6IEN - chains B and D of the 4 polymer chains in the assembly; structure by X-ray diffraction, 2.70 A resolution.

[Chain B (and D)]
Molecule: Argininosuccinate lyase
Source organism: Mycobacterium tuberculosis (strain ATCC 25618 / H37Rv)
Notes: EC 4.3.2.1; chain D of this document is another copy of the same molecule, construct and numbering; everything in this record applies to it too
UniProt: P9WPY7 (ARLY_MYCTU); numbering as in UniProt (aligned over 1-470)
Chain sequence (470 residues; numbered 1 to 470; the number before each row is that of its first residue):
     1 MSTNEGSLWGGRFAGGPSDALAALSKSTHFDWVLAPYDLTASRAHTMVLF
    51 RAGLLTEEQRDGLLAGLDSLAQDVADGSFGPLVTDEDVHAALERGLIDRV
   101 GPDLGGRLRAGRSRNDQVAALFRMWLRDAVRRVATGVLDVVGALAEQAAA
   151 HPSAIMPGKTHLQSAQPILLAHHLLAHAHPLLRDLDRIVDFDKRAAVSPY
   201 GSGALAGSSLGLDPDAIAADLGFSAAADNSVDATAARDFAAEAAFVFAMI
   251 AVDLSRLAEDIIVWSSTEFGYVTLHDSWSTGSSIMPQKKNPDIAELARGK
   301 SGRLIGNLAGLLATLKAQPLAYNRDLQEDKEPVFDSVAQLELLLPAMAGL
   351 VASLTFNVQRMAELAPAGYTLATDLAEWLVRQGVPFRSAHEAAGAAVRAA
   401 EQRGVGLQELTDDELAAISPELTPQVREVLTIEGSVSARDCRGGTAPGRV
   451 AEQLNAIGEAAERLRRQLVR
Unresolved in the structure: 1-16 (chain D: 1-16, 389-426)
Ligand contacts:
  - argininosuccinate (AS1), molecule 1: Ser-27, Asp-87, His-89, Ser-113, Arg-114, Asn-115, Val-118, Tyr-322, Arg-324, Leu-326, Gln-327, Lys-330
  - argininosuccinate (AS1), molecule 2: Gly-281, Ser-282, Ser-283, Met-285, Lys-288, Asn-290, Asp-292

[How chain B and chain D interact]
Pairs across the interface (83; chain B residue first):
  Pro-17(B) with Ser-277(D)
  Ser-18(B) with Ser-277(D), hydrogen bond (backbone-backbone); Trp-278(D)
  Ala-20(B) with Trp-278(D), hydrophobic
  Leu-21(B) with Ser-277(D); Trp-278(D); Ser-279(D); Thr-280(D); Ile-293(D), hydrophobic
  Ala-23(B) with Leu-342(D)
  Leu-24(B) with Leu-342(D), hydrophobic; Leu-343(D), hydrophobic; Ala-346(D), hydrophobic
  Arg-109(B) with Ser-283(D), hydrogen bond (side chain-backbone)
  Arg-112(B) with Ile-284(D)
  Arg-114(B) with Gly-281(D), hydrogen bond (side chain-backbone); Ser-283(D)
  Ala-204(B) with Ile-284(D), hydrophobic; Met-285(D), hydrophobic
  Ser-277(B) with Pro-17(D); Ser-18(D), hydrogen bond (backbone-backbone); Leu-21(D)
  Trp-278(B) with Ser-18(D); Ala-20(D), hydrophobic; Leu-21(D)
  Ser-279(B) with Leu-21(D)
  Gly-281(B) with Arg-114(D), hydrogen bond (backbone-side chain)
  Ser-283(B) with Arg-109(D), hydrogen bond (backbone-side chain); Ser-113(D); Arg-114(D), hydrogen bond (side chain-backbone)
  Ile-284(B) with Arg-109(D); Arg-112(D); Ala-204(D), hydrophobic
  Met-285(B) with Ala-204(D), hydrophobic
  Asp-292(B) with Arg-324(D), salt bridge
  Ile-293(B) with Leu-21(D), hydrophobic; Leu-24(D), hydrophobic
  Glu-295(B) with Asn-323(D); Arg-324(D), hydrogen bond (side chain-backbone); Asp-325(D)
  Leu-296(B) with Leu-24(D); Arg-324(D)
  Arg-298(B) with Gln-318(D); Asn-323(D); Asp-325(D), salt bridge
  Gly-299(B) with Thr-314(D), hydrogen bond (backbone-side chain); Asp-325(D), hydrogen bond (backbone-side chain); Glu-328(D)
  Lys-300(B) with Leu-24(D); Glu-328(D), salt bridge
  Gly-302(B) with Gly-310(D); Ala-313(D); Thr-314(D)
  Arg-303(B) with Gly-310(D); Thr-314(D); Glu-328(D), salt bridge; Glu-331(D), salt bridge
  Gly-306(B) with Gly-306(D); Gly-310(D)
  Gly-310(B) with Gly-302(D); Arg-303(D); Gly-306(D)
  Ala-313(B) with Gly-302(D)
  Thr-314(B) with Gly-299(D), hydrogen bond (side chain-backbone); Gly-302(D); Arg-303(D)
  Gln-318(B) with Arg-298(D)
  Asn-323(B) with Glu-295(D)
  Arg-324(B) with Asp-292(D), salt bridge; Glu-295(D), hydrogen bond (backbone-side chain); Leu-296(D)
  Asp-325(B) with Glu-295(D); Arg-298(D), salt bridge; Gly-299(D), hydrogen bond (side chain-backbone)
  Glu-328(B) with Leu-296(D); Gly-299(D); Lys-300(D), salt bridge; Arg-303(D), salt bridge
  Glu-331(B) with Arg-303(D), salt bridge
  Leu-342(B) with Ala-23(D); Leu-24(D), hydrophobic
  Leu-343(B) with Leu-24(D), hydrophobic
  Ala-346(B) with Leu-24(D), hydrophobic
Also at the interface, not in a pair above, chain B (47 interface residues in all): Ser-25, Glu-86, Ser-113, Thr-280, Ser-282, Asn-307, Gln-327, Pro-345
Also at the interface, not in a pair above, chain D (47 interface residues in all): Ser-25, Asp-276, Ser-282, Pro-319, Gln-327, Pro-345

[In short]
Chain B and chain D each contribute 47 residues to their interface; the contacts include 13 hydrogen bonds and
10 salt bridges. Polar pairs include Asp-292(B)/Arg-324(D), Arg-298(B)/Asp-325(D) and Lys-300(B)/Glu-328(D).
Bound to chain B: argininosuccinate.
Chain B and chain D are both Argininosuccinate lyase (Mycobacterium tuberculosis (strain ATCC 25618 / H37Rv));
the structure, Substrate/product bound Argininosuccinate lyase from Mycobacterium tuberculosis, was determined
by X-ray diffraction, deposited together with 6IEM.
